7LUV - chains A and B of the 6 polymer chains in the assembly; structure by electron microscopy, 3.70 A resolution.

Chain A:
Protein: THO complex subunit HPR1
Source organism: Saccharomyces cerevisiae
Reference sequence: P17629 (HPR1_YEAST); residues 1-603 here = UniProt positions 1-603
Sequence (603 residues; row label = number of the first residue in the row):
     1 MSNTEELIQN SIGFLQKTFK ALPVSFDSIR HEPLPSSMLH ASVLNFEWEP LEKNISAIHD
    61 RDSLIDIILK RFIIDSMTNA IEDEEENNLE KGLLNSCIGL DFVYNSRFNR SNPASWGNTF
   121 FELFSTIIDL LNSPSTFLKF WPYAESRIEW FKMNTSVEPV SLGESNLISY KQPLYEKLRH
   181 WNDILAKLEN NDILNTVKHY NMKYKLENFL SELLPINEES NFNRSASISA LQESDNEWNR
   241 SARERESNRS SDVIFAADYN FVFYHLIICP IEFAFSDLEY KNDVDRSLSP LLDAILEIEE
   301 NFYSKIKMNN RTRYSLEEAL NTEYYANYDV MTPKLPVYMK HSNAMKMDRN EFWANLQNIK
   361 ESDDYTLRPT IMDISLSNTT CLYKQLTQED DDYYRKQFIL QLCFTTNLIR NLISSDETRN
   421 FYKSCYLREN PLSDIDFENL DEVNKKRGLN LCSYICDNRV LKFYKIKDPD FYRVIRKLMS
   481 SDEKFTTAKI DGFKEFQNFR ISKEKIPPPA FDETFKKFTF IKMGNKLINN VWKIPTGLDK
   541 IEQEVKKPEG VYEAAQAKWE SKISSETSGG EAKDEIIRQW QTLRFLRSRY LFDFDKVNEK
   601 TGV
Not modelled in the structure: 1-3, 52-59, 79-88, 231-250, 432-442, 536-603
Curated features (UniProtKB/Swiss-Prot):
  - modified residue: S234 (Phosphoserine)

Chain B:
Protein: THO complex subunit THP2
Source organism: Saccharomyces cerevisiae
Reference sequence: O13539 (THP2_YEAST); numbering as in UniProt (aligned over 1-261)
Sequence (261 residues; each row starts with the number of its first residue):
     1 MTKEEGRTYF ESLCEEEQSL QESQTHLLNI LDILSVLADP RSSDDLLTES LKKLPDLHRE
    61 LINSSIRLRY DKYQTREAQL LEDTKTGRDV AAGVQNPKSI SEYYSTFEHL NRDTLRYINL
   121 LKRLSVDLAK QVEVSDPSVT VYEMDKWVPS EKLQGILEQY CAPDTDIRGV DAQIKNYLDQ
   181 IKMARAKFGL ENKYSLKERL STLTKELNHW RKEWDDIEML MFGDDAHSMK KMIQKIDSLK
   241 SEINAPSESY PVDKEGDIVL E
Not modelled in the structure: 1-7, 39-52, 85-96, 162-166, 228-261

Chain A / chain B interface:
Contacting residue pairs (36; chain A residue first):
  F302(A) with L124(B), hydrophobic
  I306(A) with R123(B); L124(B), hydrophobic
  R313(A) with D127(B), salt bridge
  E317(A) with A129(B); K130(B)
  L320(A) with Q131(B)
  N321(A) with K130(B); Q131(B); V132(B), hydrogen bond (side chain-backbone)
  P333(A) with K122(B)
  P336(A) with S125(B); V126(B); D127(B)
  V337(A) with D127(B)
  Y338(A) with V126(B), hydrogen bond (side chain-backbone); Q154(B)
  H341(A) with V148(B)
  S342(A) with Q154(B), hydrogen bond
  A344(A) with E158(B)
  R349(A) with Y117(B)
  W353(A) with T114(B); Y117(B), hydrophobic
  Y365(A) with Y103(B)
  L367(A) with Y104(B)
  R368(A) with F107(B)
  P369(A) with F107(B)
  I371(A) with N111(B)
  M372(A) with L115(B), hydrophobic
  K384(A) with R112(B)
  Q385(A) with E108(B), hydrogen bond
  D390(A) with R116(B)
  D391(A) with R112(B); N119(B)
  Y393(A) with N119(B), hydrogen bond; R123(B)
Interface residues without a listed pair, chain A (41 interface residues in all): Y303, K305, Y324, K334, L335, M339, M345, D348, L356, D364, T370, S375, Q388, D392, Y394
Interface residues without a listed pair, chain B (32 interface residues in all): L110, I118, L121, L128, M144, P149, L157, C161

Summary:
The interface between chain A and chain B involves 41 residues on one side and 32 on the other; the contacts
include 5 hydrogen bonds and 1 salt bridge. Polar contacts include R313(A)-D127(B), N321(A)-V132(B) and
Y338(A)-V126(B).
Chain A is THO complex subunit HPR1 and chain B is THO complex subunit THP2, both from Saccharomyces
cerevisiae; the structure, Cryo-EM structure of the yeast THO-Sub2 complex, was determined by electron
microscopy.
